Entry 7WBV (electron microscopy, 4.10 A resolution (low resolution: residue-level contacts below are approximate; hydrogen-bond / salt-bridge calls are withheld)); this record covers chains T and a of the 26 polymer chains in the assembly.

[Chain T]
Molecule: 198-nt DNA strand
Sequence (198 nucleotides; row label = number of the first residue in the row; numbers below 1 keep their minus sign (DA-72 is residue -72)):
   -72 ATCAGAATCC CGGTGCCGAG GCCGCTCAAT TGGTCGTAGA CAGCTCTAGC ACCGCTTAAA
   -12 CGCACGTACG CGCTGTCCCC CGCGTTTTAA CCGCCAAGGG GATTACACCC AAGACACCAG
    48 GCACGAGACA GAAAAACACA ACGAAAACGG CCACCACCCA AACACACCAA ACACAAGAGC
   108 TAATTGACTG ACGTAAGC
Not modelled in the structure: 87-125

[Chain a]
Protein: Histone H3.3
Source organism: Homo sapiens
UniProtKB: P84243 (H33_HUMAN); residues 0-135 here correspond to UniProt positions 1-136 (UniProt number = residue number + 1)
Amino-acid sequence (139 residues; numbered -3 to 135; the number before each row is that of its first residue; numbers below 1 keep their minus sign (Gly-3 is residue -3)):
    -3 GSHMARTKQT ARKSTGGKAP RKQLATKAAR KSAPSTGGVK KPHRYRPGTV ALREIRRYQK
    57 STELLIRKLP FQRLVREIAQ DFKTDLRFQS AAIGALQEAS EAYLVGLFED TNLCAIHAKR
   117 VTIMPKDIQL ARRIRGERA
Not modelled in the structure: -3 to 37, 135
Construct notes: expression tag (-3 to -1)
UniProt features mapped onto this chain:
  - site: Ser31 (Interaction with ZMYND11)
  - modified residue: Arg2 (Asymmetric dimethylarginine), Thr3 (Phosphothreonine), Lys4 (Allysine), Gln5 (5-glutamyl dopamine), Thr6 (Phosphothreonine), Arg8 (Citrulline), Lys9 (N6,N6,N6-trimethyllysine), Ser10 (ADP-ribosylserine), Thr11 (Phosphothreonine), Lys14 (N6-(2-hydroxyisobutyryl)lysine), Arg17 (Asymmetric dimethylarginine), Lys18 (N6-(2-hydroxyisobutyryl)lysine), Lys23 (N6-(2-hydroxyisobutyryl)lysine), Arg26 (Citrulline), Lys27 (N6,N6,N6-trimethyllysine), Ser28 (ADP-ribosylserine), Ser31 (Phosphoserine), Lys36 (N6,N6,N6-trimethyllysine), Lys37 (N6-methyllysine), Tyr41 (Phosphotyrosine) and 9 more in UniProt
  - lipidation: Lys18 (N6-decanoyllysine)

[How chain T and chain a interact]
Pairs across the interface (17; chain T residue first):
  DG-24(T) - Arg83(a)
  DG-24(T) - Phe84(a)
  DG-24(T) - Gln85(a)
  DC-23(T) - Arg72(a)
  DC-23(T) - Leu82(a)
  DC-23(T) - Arg83(a)
  DC-23(T) - Phe84(a)
  DA-14(T) - Arg63(a)
  DA-13(T) - Arg63(a)
  DA-5(T) - Arg42(a)
  DA-5(T) - Pro43(a)
  DC-4(T) - Thr118(a)
  DG-3(T) - Arg116(a)
  DG-3(T) - Val117(a)
  DG-3(T) - Thr118(a)
  DG-3(T) - Met120(a)
  DC-2(T) - Met120(a)
Also at the interface, not in a pair above, chain T (12 interface residues in all): DA-25, DA-22, DA-9, DT-6
Also at the interface, not in a pair above, chain a (14 interface residues in all): Arg40, Gln68

[In short]
12 residues of chain T face 14 of chain a across their interface.
Chain T is a 198-nt DNA strand and chain a is Histone H3.3 (Homo sapiens); the structure, RNA polymerase II
elongation complex bound with Elf1 and Spt4/5, stalled at SHL(-4) of the nucleosome, was determined by
electron microscopy (same publication as 7WBW, 7WBX and 8HE5).
